6GV0 - chains B and D of the 4 polymer chains in the assembly; structure by X-ray diffraction, 1.26 A resolution.

Chain B (and D):
Molecule: Insulin
Organism: Homo sapiens
Notes: chain D of this document is another copy of the same molecule, construct and numbering; everything in this record applies to it too
Reference sequence: P01308 (INS_HUMAN); residues 1-30 here correspond to UniProt positions 25-54 (UniProt number = residue number + 24)
Sequence (30 residues; numbered 1 to 30; the number before each row is that of its first residue):
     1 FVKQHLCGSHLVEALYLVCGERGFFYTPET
Not modelled in the structure: 30
Construct notes: engineered mutation Lys3 (Asn27 in P01308), Glu29 (Lys53 in P01308)
Bound ions: Zn2+ near His10 (its only coordinating residue here)
From the paper describing this entry:
  - conformationally variable residues (loop rearrangement): Cys19 to Arg22

Chain B / chain D interface:
Pairs across the interface (25; chain B residue first):
  Gly8(B) with Tyr16(D)
  Ser9(B) with Tyr16(D)
  Val12(B) with Val12(D); Phe24(D), hydrophobic
  Glu13(B) with Glu13(D)
  Tyr16(B) with Gly8(D); Ser9(D); Val12(D), hydrophobic; Tyr26(D)
  Gly20(B) with Tyr26(D)
  Glu21(B) with Pro28(D)
  Gly23(B) with Tyr26(D); Pro28(D)
  Phe24(B) with Val12(D), hydrophobic; Phe24(D), hydrophobic; Phe25(D); Tyr26(D), hydrogen bond (backbone-backbone)
  Phe25(B) with Phe24(D); Phe25(D), hydrophobic
  Tyr26(B) with Gly20(D); Glu21(D), hydrogen bond; Gly23(D); Phe24(D), hydrogen bond (backbone-backbone)
  Pro28(B) with Glu21(D); Gly23(D)
Other interface residues (no listed pair), chain B (13 interface residues in all): Thr27

In short:
Chain B and chain D form an interface of 13 and 12 residues respectively, with 3 hydrogen bonds. Polar
contacts include Tyr26(B)-Glu21(D) and Phe24(B)-Tyr26(D). From the paper: conformational variability at
Cys19(B).
Chain B and chain D are both Insulin (Homo sapiens); the structure, Insulin glulisine, was determined by X-ray
diffraction.
